2G8V - chains C and A of the 3 polymer chains in the assembly; structure by X-ray diffraction, 1.85 A resolution.

== Chain C ==
Molecule: 6-nt DNA strand
Sequence (6 nucleotides; each row starts with the number of its first residue):
     1 ATGTCG

== Chain A ==
Name: Ribonuclease H
From: Bacillus halodurans
Notes: EC 3.1.26.4; fragment: Bh-RNase HC
UniProtKB: Q9KEI9 (RNH1_BACHD); residues 59-196 here = UniProt positions 59-196
Chain sequence (142 residues; numbered 55 to 196; the number before each row is that of its first residue):
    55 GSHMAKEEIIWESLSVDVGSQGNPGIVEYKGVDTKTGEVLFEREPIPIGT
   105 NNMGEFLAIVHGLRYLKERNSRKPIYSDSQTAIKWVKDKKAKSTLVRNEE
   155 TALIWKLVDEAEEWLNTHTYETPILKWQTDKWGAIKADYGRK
Unresolved in the structure: 55-60, 194-196
Construct notes: cloning artifact (55-58); engineered mutation Ala-188 (Glu in Q9KEI9)
Curated features (UniProtKB/Swiss-Prot):
  - binding site (Mg(2+)): Asp-71, Glu-109, Asp-132, Asp-192
Bound ions: Mg2+ site 1: Asp-71, Glu-109, Asp-132 (shared with 1 residue of chain B); Mg2+ site 2 near Asp-192 (its only coordinating residue here)
What the authors report for this chain:
  - Mg2+ coordination: Asp-71, Glu-109, Asp-132, Asp-192
  - catalytic residues: Asp-71, Glu-109, Asp-132, Asp-192 (citing earlier work)
  - mutagenesis - E188A: decreased catalytic activity (citing earlier work)
  - mutagenesis - D132N: abolished catalytic activity (citing earlier work)

== Chain C / chain A interface ==
Pairs across the interface (19; chain C residue first):
  DT2(C) / Asn-77(A)  hydrogen bond to the base
  DT2(C) / Pro-78(A)  phosphate contact
  DG3(C) / Asn-77(A)  hydrogen bond to the sugar
  DG3(C) / Pro-78(A)  phosphate contact
  DG3(C) / Thr-104(A)  hydrogen bond to the phosphate
  DG3(C) / Asn-105(A)  sugar contact
  DG3(C) / Asn-106(A)  hydrogen bond to the base
  DT4(C) / Thr-104(A)  hydrogen bond to the phosphate
  DT4(C) / Asn-106(A)  hydrogen bond to the phosphate
  DT4(C) / Met-107(A)  phosphate contact
  DT4(C) / Thr-135(A)  base contact
  DT4(C) / Trp-139(A)  phosphate contact
  DT4(C) / Ser-147(A)  hydrogen bond to the phosphate
  DT4(C) / Thr-148(A)  hydrogen bond to the phosphate
  DT4(C) / Leu-149(A)  phosphate contact
  DC5(C) / Lys-138(A)  phosphate contact
  DC5(C) / Trp-139(A)  hydrogen bond to the phosphate
  DC5(C) / Lys-146(A)  phosphate contact
  DG6(C) / Lys-138(A)  phosphate contact
Also at the interface, not in a pair above, chain A (14 interface residues in all): Gln-134

== Overview ==
5 residues of chain C and 14 residues of chain A are in contact; the contacts include 9 hydrogen bonds. Polar
pairs include DT2(C)/Asn-77(A), DG3(C)/Asn-106(A) and DG3(C)/Asn-77(A). From UniProt: 4 Mg2+-binding residues
on chain A. The paper reports catalytic residues Asp-71(A), Glu-109(A) and Asp-132(A) among others; E188A of
chain A reduces catalytic activity.
Here chain C is a 6-nt DNA strand and chain A is Ribonuclease H (Bacillus halodurans). Entry 2G8V (B.
halodurans RNase H catalytic domain E188A mutant in complex with Mg2+ and RNA/DNA hybrid (reaction ...) was
determined by X-ray diffraction (same publication as 2G8F, 2G8H, 2G8K, 2G8U and 2G8W).
